PDB entry 3ACB | X-ray diffraction, 2.06 A resolution | chain A

[Chain A]
Name: Hypoxanthine-guanine phosphoribosyltransferase
Organism: Thermus thermophilus
Notes: EC 2.4.2.8
UniProtKB: Q5SLS3 (Q5SLS3_THET8); numbering as in UniProt (aligned over 1-181)
Amino-acid sequence (181 residues; numbered 1 to 181; the number before each row is that of its first residue):
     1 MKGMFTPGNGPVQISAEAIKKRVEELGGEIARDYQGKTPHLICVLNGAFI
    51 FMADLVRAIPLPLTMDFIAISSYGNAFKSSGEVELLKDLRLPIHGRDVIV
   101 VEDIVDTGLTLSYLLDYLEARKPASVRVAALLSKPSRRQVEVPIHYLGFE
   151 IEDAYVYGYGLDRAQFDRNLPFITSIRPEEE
Not modelled in the structure: 1-2, 72-83, 181
Small-molecule neighbours:
  - 1,4-diethylene dioxide (DIO), molecule 1: Met-4, Phe-5, Pro-60, Leu-61, Pro-62, Asp-167, Asn-169, Leu-170
  - 1,4-diethylene dioxide (DIO), molecule 2: Asp-33, Tyr-34, Lys-37, Asp-97, Ser-125, Arg-127

[Overview]
Bound to chain A: 1,4-diethylene dioxide.
Chain A is Hypoxanthine-guanine phosphoribosyltransferase (Thermus thermophilus); the structure, Crystal
structure of hypoxanthine-guanine phosphoribosyltransferase from Thermus thermophilus HB8, was determined by
X-ray diffraction (same publication as 3ACC and 3ACD).
